4S3R - chain A; structure by X-ray diffraction, 2.10 A resolution.

[Chain A]
Protein: 4-alpha-glucanotransferase
Organism: Escherichia coli K-12
Notes: EC 2.4.1.25
Reference sequence: P15977 (MALQ_ECOLI); residues 1-688 here = UniProt positions 1-688
Chain sequence (696 residues; numbered 1 to 696; the number before each row is that of its first residue):
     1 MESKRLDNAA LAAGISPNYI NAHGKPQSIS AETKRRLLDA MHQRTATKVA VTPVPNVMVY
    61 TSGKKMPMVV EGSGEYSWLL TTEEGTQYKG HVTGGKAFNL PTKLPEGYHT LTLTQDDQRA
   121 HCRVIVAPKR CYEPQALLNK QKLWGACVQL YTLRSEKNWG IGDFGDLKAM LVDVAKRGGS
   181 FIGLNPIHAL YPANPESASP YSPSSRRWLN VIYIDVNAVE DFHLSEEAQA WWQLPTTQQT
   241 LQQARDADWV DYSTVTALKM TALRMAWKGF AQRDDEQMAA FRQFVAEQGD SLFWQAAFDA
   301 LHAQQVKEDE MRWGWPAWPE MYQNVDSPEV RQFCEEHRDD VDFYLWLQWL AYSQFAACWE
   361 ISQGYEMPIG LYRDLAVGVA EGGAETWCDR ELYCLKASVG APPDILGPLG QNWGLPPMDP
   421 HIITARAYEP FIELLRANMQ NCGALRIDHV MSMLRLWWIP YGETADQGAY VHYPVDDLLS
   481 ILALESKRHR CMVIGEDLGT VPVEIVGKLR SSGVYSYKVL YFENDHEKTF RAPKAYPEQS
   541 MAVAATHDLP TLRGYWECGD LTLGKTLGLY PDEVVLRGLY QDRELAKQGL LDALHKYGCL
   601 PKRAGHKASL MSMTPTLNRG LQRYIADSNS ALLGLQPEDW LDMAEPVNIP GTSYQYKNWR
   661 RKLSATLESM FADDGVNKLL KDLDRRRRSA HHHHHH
Unresolved in the structure: 1, 43-51, 691-696
Modified / non-standard residues: Mse1 (selenomethionine); Mse41, Mse58, Mse66, Mse68, Mse170, Mse260, Mse265, Mse278, Mse311, Mse321, Mse367, Mse418, Mse439, Mse451, Mse453, Mse492, Mse541, Mse611, Mse613, Mse643, Mse670 (selenomethionine; parent Met)
Differences from the reference sequence: expression tag (689-696)
Residues lining bound ligands: acarbose derived heptasaccharide (7SA): Ser199, Tyr201, Ser202, Val377, Glu381, Asp404, Ile405, Leu406, Gly407, Gln411, Asn412, Trp413, Gly414, Leu415, Arg446, Asp448, His449, Mse451, Tyr461, Glu496, Asp497, Leu498, Gly499, Phe522, His547, Asp548, Leu549, Asn648, Ile649, Pro650, Gly651, Thr652, Ser653, Trp659
From the paper describing this entry:
  - conformationally variable residues (order/disorder transition, side-chain flip): Gln43 to Val51, Leu406, Glu496
  - binding site for acarbose derived heptasaccharide: Ser199, Tyr201, Ser202, Glu381, Asp404, Ile405, Leu406, Gln411, Asn412, Trp413, Gly414, Asp448, His449, Glu496, Leu498, Gly499, Phe522, His547, Asp548, Asn648, Pro650, Gly651, Thr652
  - catalytic residues: Asp448, Glu496, Asp548

[Overview]
Chain A binds acarbose derived heptasaccharide. From the paper: catalytic residues Asp448, Glu496 and Asp548;
a binding site for acarbose derived heptasaccharide at Ser199, Tyr201 and Ser202 among others.
Chain A is 4-alpha-glucanotransferase (Escherichia coli K-12); the structure, Amylomaltase MalQ from
Escherichia coli in complex with the pseudo-heptasaccharide acarviosine-glucose-acarbose, was determined by
X-ray diffraction, deposited together with 4S3P.
